PDB entry 7XCL | X-ray diffraction, 2.50 A resolution | chains B and F of the 6 polymer chains in the assembly

== Chain B (and F) ==
Name: Trimethylamine methyltransferase
Source organism: Methanosarcina barkeri MS
Notes: EC 2.1.1.250; chain F of this document is another copy of the same molecule, construct and numbering; everything in this record applies to it too
UniProtKB: A0A0E3QRM4 (A0A0E3QRM4_METBA); residues 1-495 here = UniProt positions 1-495
Chain sequence (503 residues; row label = number of the first residue in the row):
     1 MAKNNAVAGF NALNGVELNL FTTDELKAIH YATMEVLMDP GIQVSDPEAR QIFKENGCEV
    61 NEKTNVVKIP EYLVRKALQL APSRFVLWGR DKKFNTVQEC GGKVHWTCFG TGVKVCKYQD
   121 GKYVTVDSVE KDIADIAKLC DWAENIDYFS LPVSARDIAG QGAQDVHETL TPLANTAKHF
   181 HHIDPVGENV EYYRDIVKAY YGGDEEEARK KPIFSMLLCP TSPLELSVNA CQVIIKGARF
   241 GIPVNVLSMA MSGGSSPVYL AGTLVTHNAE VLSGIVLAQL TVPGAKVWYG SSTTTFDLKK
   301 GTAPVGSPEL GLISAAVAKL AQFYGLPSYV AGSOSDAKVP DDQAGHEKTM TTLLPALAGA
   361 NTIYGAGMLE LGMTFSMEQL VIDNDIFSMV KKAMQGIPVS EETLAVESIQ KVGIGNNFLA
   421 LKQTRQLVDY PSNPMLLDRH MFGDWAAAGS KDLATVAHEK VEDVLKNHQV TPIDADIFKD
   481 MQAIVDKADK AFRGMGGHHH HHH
Disordered / not traced: 1, 496-503
Construct notes: expression tag (496-503)
Modified residues: PYL (pyrrolysine) at position 334
Metal / ion sites: Na+: L13, I397
Reported in the primary citation:
  - catalytic residues: PYL_334
  - catalytic residues: Y364 (proposed by the authors, not directly observed)
  - mutagenesis - Y364F: decreased catalytic activity
  - self-association interface (contacts with another copy of this molecule): F10 to N14, E17 to N19, G396 to D452

== Chain B / chain F interface ==
Residue-residue contacts - 20 pairs, chain B then chain F:
  Y31(B) - S83(F)
  Y31(B) - R84(F)
  Y31(B) - E99(F)
  Y31(B) - C100(F)
  M34(B) - R84(F)
  E35(B) - R84(F)  salt bridge
  M38(B) - R84(F)
  K68(B) - K210(F)
  E71(B) - P82(F)
  E71(B) - S83(F)  hydrogen bond
  E71(B) - R84(F)  salt bridge
  Y72(B) - Q79(F)
  Y72(B) - L80(F)
  Y72(B) - P283(F)
  Y72(B) - G284(F)
  R75(B) - L78(F)  hydrogen bond (side chain-backbone)
  R75(B) - Q79(F)  hydrogen bond (side chain-backbone)
  R75(B) - A81(F)  hydrogen bond (side chain-backbone)
  R75(B) - S83(F)
  Q79(B) - Q79(F)
Also at the interface, not in a pair above, chain B (10 interface residues in all): D39
Also at the interface, not in a pair above, chain F (13 interface residues in all): V86

== Summary ==
Chain B and chain F form an interface of 10 and 13 residues respectively; the contacts include 4 hydrogen
bonds and 2 salt bridges. Among the polar pairs are E35(B)-R84(F), E71(B)-R84(F) and E71(B)-S83(F). L13(B) and
I397(B) coordinate Na+. From the paper: catalytic residues PYL_334(B) and Y364(B); Y364F of chain B reduces
catalytic activity.
Chain B and chain F are both Trimethylamine methyltransferase (Methanosarcina barkeri MS); the structure,
Crystal structure of trimethylamine methyltransferase MttB from Methanosarcina barkeri at 2.5 A resolution,
was determined by X-ray diffraction together with 7XCM and 7XCN from the same study.
